8FE8 - chains A and B; structure by X-ray diffraction, 2.50 A resolution.

== Chain A ==
Name: Reverse transcriptase/ribonuclease H
From: Human immunodeficiency virus 1
Notes: EC 2.7.7.49, 2.7.7.7, 3.1.26.13, 3.1.13.2
UniProtKB: P03366 (POL_HV1B1); residues 1-555 here correspond to UniProt positions 600-1154 (UniProt number = residue number + 599)
Amino-acid sequence (557 residues; numbered -1 to 555; the number before each row is that of its first residue; numbers below 1 keep their minus sign (Met-1 is residue -1)):
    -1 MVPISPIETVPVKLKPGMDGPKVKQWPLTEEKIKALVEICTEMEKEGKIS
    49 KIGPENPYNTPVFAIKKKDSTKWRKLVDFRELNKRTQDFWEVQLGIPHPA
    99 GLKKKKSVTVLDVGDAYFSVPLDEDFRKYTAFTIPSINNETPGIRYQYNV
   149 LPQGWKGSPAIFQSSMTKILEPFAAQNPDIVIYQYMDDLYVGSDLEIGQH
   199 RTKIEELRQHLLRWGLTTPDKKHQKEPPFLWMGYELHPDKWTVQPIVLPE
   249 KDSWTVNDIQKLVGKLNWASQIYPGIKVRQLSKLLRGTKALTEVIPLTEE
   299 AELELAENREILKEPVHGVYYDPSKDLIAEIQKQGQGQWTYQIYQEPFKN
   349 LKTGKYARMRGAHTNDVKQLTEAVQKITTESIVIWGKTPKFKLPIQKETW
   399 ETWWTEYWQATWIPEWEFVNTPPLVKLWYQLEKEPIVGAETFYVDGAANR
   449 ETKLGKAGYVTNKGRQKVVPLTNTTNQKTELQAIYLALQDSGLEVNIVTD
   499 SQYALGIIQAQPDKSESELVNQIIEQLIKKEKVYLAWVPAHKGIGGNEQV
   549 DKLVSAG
Not modelled in the structure: 555
Construct notes: expression tag (-1 to 0); engineered mutation Ala172 (Lys771 in P03366), Ala173 (Lys772 in P03366), Ser280 (Cys879 in P03366)
Swiss-Prot annotation at these positions:
  - region: Phe227 to His235 (RT 'primer grip')
  - motif: Trp398 to Trp414 (Tryptophan repeat motif)
  - binding site (Mg(2+)): Asp110, Asp185, Asp186, Asp443, Glu478, Asp498, Asp549
  - site: Trp401 (Essential for RT p66/p51 heterodimerization), Trp414 (Essential for RT p66/p51 heterodimerization), Phe440, Tyr441 (Cleavage)
Residues lining bound ligands: XRB (5-[(4-{4-[(E)-2-cyanoethenyl]-2,6-dimethylphenoxy}pyrimidin-2-yl)amino]-2-[4-(methanesulfonyl)piperazin-1-yl]benzonitrile): Pro95, Leu100, Lys101, Lys102, Lys103, Val106, Val179, Tyr181, Tyr188, Gly190, Pro225, Pro226, Phe227, Trp229, Leu234, His235, Pro236, Tyr318
What the authors report for this chain:
  - binding site for XRB: Val106, Phe227, Leu234

== Chain B ==
Name: Reverse transcriptase p51
From: Human immunodeficiency virus 1
Notes: EC 2.7.7.49
UniProtKB: P03366 (POL_HV1B1); residues 1-428 here correspond to UniProt positions 600-1027 (UniProt number = residue number + 599)
Amino-acid sequence (429 residues; numbered 0 to 428; the number before each row is that of its first residue; numbering starts at 0):
     0 GPISPIETVPVKLKPGMDGPKVKQWPLTEEKIKALVEICTEMEKEGKISK
    50 IGPENPYNTPVFAIKKKDSTKWRKLVDFRELNKRTQDFWEVQLGIPHPAG
   100 LKKKKSVTVLDVGDAYFSVPLDEDFRKYTAFTIPSINNETPGIRYQYNVL
   150 PQGWKGSPAIFQSSMTKILEPFKKQNPDIVIYQYMDDLYVGSDLEIGQHR
   200 TKIEELRQHLLRWGLTTPDKKHQKEPPFLWMGYELHPDKWTVQPIVLPEK
   250 DSWTVNDIQKLVGKLNWASQIYPGIKVRQLSKLLRGTKALTEVIPLTEEA
   300 ELELAENREILKEPVHGVYYDPSKDLIAEIQKQGQGQWTYQIYQEPFKNL
   350 KTGKYARMRGAHTNDVKQLTEAVQKITTESIVIWGKTPKFKLPIQKETWE
   400 TWWTEYWQATWIPEWEFVNTPPLVKLWYQ
Not modelled in the structure: 0-3, 214-226
Construct notes: expression tag (0); engineered mutation Ser280 (Cys879 in P03366)
Swiss-Prot annotation at these positions:
  - region: Phe227 to His235 (RT 'primer grip')
  - motif: Trp398 to Trp414 (Tryptophan repeat motif)
  - binding site (Mg(2+)): Asp110, Asp185, Asp186
  - site (Essential for RT p66/p51 heterodimerization): Trp401, Trp414

== Interface between chain A and chain B ==
Contacting residue pairs (111):
  Val8(A) - Glu53(B)
  Pro9(A) - Glu53(B)
  Gln85(A) - Glu53(B)  hydrogen bond (side chain-backbone)
  Asp86(A) - Lys20(B)  salt bridge
  Asp86(A) - Pro55(B)
  Phe87(A) - Pro52(B)
  Phe87(A) - Glu53(B)
  Trp88(A) - Pro52(B)  hydrogen bond (backbone-backbone)
  Trp88(A) - Asn54(B)
  Trp88(A) - Pro55(B)
  Trp88(A) - Asn57(B)
  Trp88(A) - Thr131(B)
  Trp88(A) - Arg143(B)
  Val90(A) - Pro140(B)  hydrophobic
  Gly93(A) - Asn137(B)
  Ile94(A) - Asn137(B)  hydrogen bond (backbone-side chain)
  Pro95(A) - Asn136(B)
  Pro95(A) - Asn137(B)
  His96(A) - Asn136(B)  hydrogen bond (backbone-side chain)
  Gly99(A) - Asn136(B)
  Gly99(A) - Glu138(B)
  Leu100(A) - Asn136(B)
  Leu100(A) - Glu138(B)
  Ala158(A) - Pro52(B)
  Ser162(A) - Pro52(B)
  Thr165(A) - Pro140(B)
  Tyr181(A) - Glu138(B)
  Gln373(A) - Thr397(B)
  Gln373(A) - Thr400(B)
  Gln373(A) - Trp401(B)  hydrogen bond
  Thr376(A) - Thr400(B)
  Thr376(A) - Trp401(B)
  Thr377(A) - Pro25(B)
  Thr377(A) - Thr400(B)
  Ile380(A) - Pro25(B)  hydrophobic
  Ile380(A) - Leu26(B)
  Ile380(A) - Thr27(B)
  Val381(A) - Pro25(B)  hydrophobic
  Val381(A) - Asn136(B)  hydrogen bond (backbone-backbone)
  Ile382(A) - Ile135(B)
  Ile382(A) - Asn136(B)
  Trp383(A) - Ile135(B)
  Gly384(A) - Thr27(B)
  Gly384(A) - Glu28(B)  hydrogen bond (backbone-backbone)
  Gly384(A) - Ile135(B)
  Thr386(A) - Trp401(B)
  Trp402(A) - Lys331(B)  hydrogen bond (backbone-side chain)
  Trp402(A) - Asp364(B)
  Tyr405(A) - Lys331(B)  hydrogen bond (backbone-side chain)
  Trp406(A) - Lys331(B)
  Trp406(A) - Val417(B)
  Trp406(A) - Asn418(B)
  Trp406(A) - Thr419(B)
  Trp406(A) - Pro420(B)
  Trp406(A) - Pro421(B)
  Gln407(A) - Lys331(B)  hydrogen bond (backbone-side chain)
  Gln407(A) - Asp364(B)
  Gln407(A) - Pro392(B)
  Gln407(A) - Ile393(B)
  Gln407(A) - Gln394(B)  hydrogen bond
  Gln407(A) - Val417(B)  hydrogen bond (side chain-backbone)
  Gln407(A) - Asn418(B)
  Ala408(A) - Trp337(B)  hydrophobic
  Ala408(A) - Asp364(B)
  Ala408(A) - Pro392(B)  hydrogen bond (backbone-backbone)
  Ala408(A) - Ile393(B)
  Thr409(A) - Asp364(B)
  Trp410(A) - Thr362(B)
  Trp410(A) - Asn363(B)
  Trp410(A) - Val365(B)  hydrophobic
  Trp410(A) - Trp401(B)  hydrophobic
  Trp410(A) - Tyr405(B)
  Pro412(A) - Trp401(B)  hydrophobic
  Pro433(A) - Asn255(B)
  Pro433(A) - Leu289(B)  hydrophobic
  Ile434(A) - Thr290(B)
  Val435(A) - Thr290(B)
  Thr439(A) - Ala288(B)
  Thr439(A) - Leu289(B)  hydrogen bond (side chain-backbone)
  Tyr441(A) - Val254(B)
  Tyr441(A) - Gln258(B)
  Tyr441(A) - Thr286(B)
  Tyr441(A) - Lys287(B)  hydrogen bond (side chain-backbone)
  Val458(A) - Thr286(B)
  Thr459(A) - Thr286(B)
  Asn460(A) - Thr286(B)
  Asn460(A) - Lys287(B)
  Asn460(A) - Ala288(B)
  Asn494(A) - Leu289(B)
  Leu503(A) - Leu422(B)  hydrophobic
  Gly504(A) - Pro420(B)
  Gln507(A) - Pro420(B)
  Tyr532(A) - Asn255(B)  hydrogen bond
  Tyr532(A) - Lys259(B)  hydrogen bond
  Tyr532(A) - Leu289(B)  hydrophobic
  Ala534(A) - Lys259(B)
  Trp535(A) - Lys259(B)
  Trp535(A) - Leu422(B)
  Trp535(A) - Trp426(B)  hydrophobic
  Val536(A) - Gln258(B)
  Pro537(A) - Gly262(B)
  Pro537(A) - Asn265(B)
  Lys540(A) - Asn265(B)
  Lys540(A) - Ser280(B)  hydrogen bond (backbone-side chain)
  Gly541(A) - Ser280(B)
  Ile542(A) - Leu283(B)  hydrophobic
  Gly543(A) - Leu283(B)  hydrogen bond (backbone-backbone)
  Gly543(A) - Gly285(B)
  Gly544(A) - Gly285(B)  hydrogen bond (backbone-backbone)
  Gly544(A) - Thr286(B)
  Gln547(A) - Thr286(B)
Interface residues without a listed pair, chain A (66 interface residues in all): Ile159, Gln161, Ile180, Met357, Thr369, Thr403, Val496, Gln500, Ala508
Interface residues without a listed pair, chain B (59 interface residues in all): Tyr56, Gly141, Val261, Val276, His361, Leu368, Glu396, Lys424

== Overview ==
Chain A and chain B form an interface of 66 and 59 residues respectively, with 20 hydrogen bonds and 1 salt
bridge. Polar pairs include Asp86(A)-Lys20(B), Gln85(A)-Glu53(B) and Ile94(A)-Asn137(B). Ligands of chain A:
compound XRB. From the paper: a binding site for XRB at Val106(A), Phe227(A) and Leu234(A).
Here chain A is Reverse transcriptase/ribonuclease H and chain B is Reverse transcriptase p51, both from Human
immunodeficiency virus 1. Entry 8FE8 (Crystal Structure of HIV-1 RT in Complex with the non-nucleoside
inhibitor 18b1) was determined by X-ray diffraction.
